8WRR - chains A and D of the 4 polymer chains in the assembly; structure by electron microscopy, 3.10 A resolution.

== Chain A ==
Molecule: Cryo-EM structure of Cas12-1 with 5 nt complementary heteroduplex
Organism: unclassified sequences
Amino-acid sequence (737 residues; row label = number of the first residue in the row):
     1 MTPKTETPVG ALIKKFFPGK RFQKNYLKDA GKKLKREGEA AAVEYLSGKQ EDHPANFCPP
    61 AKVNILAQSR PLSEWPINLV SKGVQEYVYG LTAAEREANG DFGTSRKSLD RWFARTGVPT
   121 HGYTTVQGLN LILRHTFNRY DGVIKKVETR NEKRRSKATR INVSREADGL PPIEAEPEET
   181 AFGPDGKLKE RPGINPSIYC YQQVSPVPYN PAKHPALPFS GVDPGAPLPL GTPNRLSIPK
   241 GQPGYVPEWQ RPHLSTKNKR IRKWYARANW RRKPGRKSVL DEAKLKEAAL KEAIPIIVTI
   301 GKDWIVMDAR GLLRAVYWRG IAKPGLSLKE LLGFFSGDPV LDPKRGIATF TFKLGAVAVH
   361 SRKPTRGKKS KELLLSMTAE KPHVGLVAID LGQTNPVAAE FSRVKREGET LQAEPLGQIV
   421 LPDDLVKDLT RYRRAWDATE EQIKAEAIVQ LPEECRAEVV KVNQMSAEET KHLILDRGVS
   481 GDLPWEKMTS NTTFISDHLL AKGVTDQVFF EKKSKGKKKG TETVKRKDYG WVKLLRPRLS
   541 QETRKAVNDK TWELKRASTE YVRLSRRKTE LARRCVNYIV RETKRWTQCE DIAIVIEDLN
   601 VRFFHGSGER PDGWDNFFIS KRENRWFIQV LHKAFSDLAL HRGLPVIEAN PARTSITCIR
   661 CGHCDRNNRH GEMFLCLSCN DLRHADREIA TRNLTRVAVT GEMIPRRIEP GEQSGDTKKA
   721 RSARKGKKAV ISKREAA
Not modelled in the structure: 1-53, 471-480, 599-625, 650-737

== Chain D ==
Molecule: NTS
Organism: unclassified sequences
Sequence (42 nucleotides; each row starts with the number of its first residue; numbers below 1 keep their minus sign (DT-9 is residue -9)):
    -9 TGGCCAATTC TCCCCTACGT CGACGACTTC TTGCAAGGGC AG
Not modelled in the structure: 2-32

== Chain A / chain D interface ==
Residue-residue contacts - 11 pairs, chain A then chain D:
  Ser105(A) - DT-2(D)  phosphate contact
  Arg106(A) - DT-2(D)  hydrogen bond to the phosphate
  Thr124(A) - DA-3(D)  phosphate contact
  Thr125(A) - DA-3(D)  phosphate contact
  Val126(A) - DA-3(D)  hydrogen bond to the phosphate
  Gln127(A) - DA-3(D)  base contact
  Gln127(A) - DT-2(D)  base contact
  Asn130(A) - DT-1(D)  base contact
  Gln202(A) - DA-3(D)  hydrogen bond to the base
  Gln203(A) - DA-4(D)  base contact
  Gln203(A) - DA-3(D)  hydrogen bond to the base
Interface residues without a listed pair, chain A (10 interface residues in all): Thr104

== In short ==
10 residues of chain A face 4 of chain D across their interface; the contacts include 4 hydrogen bonds. Among
the polar pairs are Gln202(A)-DA-3(D), Gln203(A)-DA-3(D) and Arg106(A)-DT-2(D).
Chain A is Cryo-EM structure of Cas12-1 with 5 nt complementary heteroduplex and chain D is NTS, both from
unclassified sequences; the structure, Cryo-EM structure of Cas12-1 with 10 nt complementary heteroduplex, was
determined by electron microscopy.
